PDB entry 6D3O | X-ray diffraction, 3.10 A resolution | chains B and D of the 4 polymer chains in the assembly

Chain B:
Protein: Vascular endothelial growth factor A
Source organism: Homo sapiens
UniProt: P15692 (VEGFA_HUMAN); residues 8-109 here correspond to UniProt positions 34-135 (UniProt number = residue number + 26)
Chain sequence (102 residues; each row starts with the number of its first residue):
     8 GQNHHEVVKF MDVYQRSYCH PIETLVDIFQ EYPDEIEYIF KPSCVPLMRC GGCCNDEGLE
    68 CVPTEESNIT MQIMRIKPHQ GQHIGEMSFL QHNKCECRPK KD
Not modelled in the structure: 8-12, 108-109
Disulfides: C26-C68, C57-C102, C61-C104

Chain D:
Protein: HH4 alpha/beta-Peptide
Chain sequence (15 residues; row label = number of the first residue in the row):
     4 NCDIHVLXEW ECFXR
Not modelled in the structure: 4, 18
Modified positions: L10 (norleucine; NLE); HT7 ((3S)-3-amino-4-(1H-indol-3-yl)butanoic acid) at position 11, XPC ((3S,4R)-4-aminopyrrolidine-3-carboxylic acid) at position 17; E14 ((3S)-3-aminohexanedioic acid; B3E)

Interface between chain B and chain D:
Contacting residue pairs (15):
  F17(B) with W13(D), hydrophobic; F16(D), hydrophobic
  M18(B) with HT7_11(D)
  Y21(B) with HT7_11(D), hydrogen bond (side chain-backbone); F16(D), hydrophobic
  Q22(B) with L10(D)
  Y25(B) with H8(D), hydrogen bond (side chain-backbone); V9(D), hydrogen bond (side chain-backbone); L10(D), hydrogen bond (side chain-backbone)
  N62(B) with I7(D), hydrogen bond (side chain-backbone); V9(D), hydrogen bond (side chain-backbone); HT7_11(D)
  L66(B) with I7(D), hydrophobic; H8(D)
  C104(B) with H8(D)
Interface residues without a listed pair, chain D (9 interface residues in all): D6, E12

Overview:
8 residues of chain B and 9 residues of chain D are in contact; the contacts include 6 hydrogen bonds. Polar
contacts include Y21(B)-HT7_11(D), Y25(B)-H8(D) and Y25(B)-V9(D).
Chain B is Vascular endothelial growth factor A (Homo sapiens) and chain D is HH4 alpha/beta-Peptide; the
structure, Crystal Structure of Vascular Endothelial Growth Factor (VEGF8-109) with HH4, an alpha/beta-Peptide
with Irregular Secondary Structure, was determined by X-ray diffraction.
